PDB entry 9EAC | electron microscopy, 4.27 A resolution (low resolution: residue-level contacts below are approximate; hydrogen-bond / salt-bridge calls are withheld) | chains B and C of the 3 polymer chains in the assembly

Chain B:
Name: Capsid protein VP3
Source organism: Seneca Valley virus USA/SSV-001
UniProt: Q155Z9 (POLG_SVV1); residues 1-238 here correspond to UniProt positions 435-672 (UniProt number = residue number + 434)
Chain sequence (238 residues; numbered 1 to 238; the number before each row is that of its first residue):
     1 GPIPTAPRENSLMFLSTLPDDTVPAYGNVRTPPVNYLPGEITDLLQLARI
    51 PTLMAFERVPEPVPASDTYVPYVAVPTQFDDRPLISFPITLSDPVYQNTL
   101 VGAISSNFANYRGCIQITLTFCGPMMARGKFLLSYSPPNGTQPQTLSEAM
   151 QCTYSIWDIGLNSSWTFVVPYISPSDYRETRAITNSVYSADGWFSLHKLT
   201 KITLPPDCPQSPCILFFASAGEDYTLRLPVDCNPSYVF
Unresolved in the structure: 61-66

Chain C:
Name: Capsid protein VP2
Source organism: Seneca Valley virus USA/SSV-001
UniProt: Q155Z9 (POLG_SVV1); residues 63-279 here correspond to UniProt positions 213-429 (UniProt number = residue number + 150)
Chain sequence (217 residues; row label = number of the first residue in the row):
    63 WYTGRLNSWTKAVKTFSFQAVPLPGAFLSRQGGLNGGAFTATLHRHFLMK
   113 CGWQVQVQCNLTQFHQGALLVAMVPETTLDVKPDGKAKSLQELNEEQWVE
   163 MSDDYRTGKNMPFQSLGTYYRPPNWTWGPNFINPYQVTVFPHQILNARTS
   213 TSVDINVPYIGETPTQSSETQNSWTLLVMVLVPLDYKEGATTDPEITFSV
   263 RPTSPYFNGLRNRYTAG
UniProt features mapped onto this chain:
  - region: Asp166 to Trp187 (Interaction with host receptor ANTXR1)

Chain B / chain C interface:
Contacting residue pairs (26; chain B residue first):
  Tyr36(B) - Gly223(C)
  Tyr36(B) - Glu224(C)
  Tyr36(B) - Thr225(C)
  Tyr36(B) - Pro226(C)
  Leu53(B) - Tyr197(C)
  Ala55(B) - Tyr197(C)
  Tyr69(B) - Tyr197(C)
  Val70(B) - Tyr197(C)
  Pro71(B) - Phe78(C)
  Pro71(B) - Tyr197(C)
  Tyr72(B) - Leu243(C)
  Asn98(B) - Tyr197(C)
  Asn98(B) - Gln198(C)
  Thr99(B) - Gln198(C)
  Leu100(B) - Gln198(C)
  Phe121(B) - Asn208(C)
  Cys122(B) - Asn208(C)
  Met125(B) - Gln125(C)
  Met126(B) - Gln125(C)
  Pro206(B) - Phe126(C)
  Asp207(B) - Phe126(C)
  Cys208(B) - Phe126(C)
  Pro209(B) - Phe126(C)
  Pro209(B) - Gln128(C)
  Gln210(B) - Gln128(C)
  Cys213(B) - Val244(C)
Other interface residues (no listed pair), chain B (26 interface residues in all): Pro38, Pro51, Met54, Ser211, Tyr236, Val237
Other interface residues (no listed pair), chain C (23 interface residues in all): Thr77, His127, Thr188, Trp189, Thr200, Pro220, Tyr221, Pro245, Tyr248, Lys249

Summary:
26 residues of chain B face 23 of chain C across their interface.
Chain B is Capsid protein VP3 and chain C is Capsid protein VP2, both from Seneca Valley virus USA/SSV-001;
the structure, Seneca valley virus Empty rotated particle at acidic condition (ER-particle[C]), was determined
by electron microscopy (same publication as 9EAA, 9EAB and 9EAD).
